Entry 6O7W (electron microscopy, 7.00 A resolution (low resolution: residue-level contacts below are approximate; hydrogen-bond / salt-bridge calls are withheld)); this record covers chains H and G of the 31 polymer chains in the assembly.

Chain H:
Molecule: V-type proton ATPase subunit G
Source organism: Saccharomyces cerevisiae (strain ATCC 204508 / S288c)
UniProtKB: P48836 (VATG_YEAST); residue numbers follow UniProt; this construct covers 1-114
Chain sequence (114 residues; numbered 1 to 114; the number before each row is that of its first residue):
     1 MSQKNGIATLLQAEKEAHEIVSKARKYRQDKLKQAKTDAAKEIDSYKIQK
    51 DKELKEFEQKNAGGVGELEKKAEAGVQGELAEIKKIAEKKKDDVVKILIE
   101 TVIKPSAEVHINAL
Unresolved in the structure: 1, 107-114
UniProt features mapped onto this chain:
  - modified residue: Ser2 (N-acetylserine)

Chain G:
Molecule: V-type proton ATPase subunit E
Source organism: Saccharomyces cerevisiae (strain ATCC 204508 / S288c)
UniProtKB: P22203 (VATE_YEAST); numbering as in UniProt (aligned over 1-233)
Chain sequence (233 residues; row label = number of the first residue in the row):
     1 MSSAITALTPNQVNDELNKMQAFIRKEAEEKAKEIQLKADQEYEIEKTNI
    51 VRNETNNIDGNFKSKLKKAMLSQQITKSTIANKMRLKVLSAREQSLDGIF
   101 EETKEKLSGIANNRDEYKPILQSLIVEALLKLLEPKAIVKALERDVDLIE
   151 SMKDDIMREYGEKAQRAPLEEIVISNDYLNKDLVSGGVVVSNASDKIEIN
   201 NTLEERLKLLSEEALPAIRLELYGPSKTRKFFD
Unresolved in the structure: 1-7, 225-233

How chain H and chain G interact:
Pairs across the interface - 12 pairs, chain H then chain G:
  Ala17(H) with Ala28(G)
  Ile20(H) with Ala32(G)
  Ala24(H) with Ala32(G)
  Arg28(H) with Ala39(G)
  Lys31(H) with Ala39(G); Tyr43(G)
  Ala35(H) with Tyr43(G); Glu46(G); Lys47(G)
  Ala39(H) with Lys47(G); Ile50(G)
  Ala87(H) with Ser95(G)
Other interface residues (no listed pair), chain H (13 interface residues in all): Val21, Lys50, Leu80, Ile103, Pro105
Other interface residues (no listed pair), chain G (15 interface residues in all): Ile24, Ile35, Gln36, Phe62, Ala91, Ser123, Glu127

Overview:
The interface between chain H and chain G involves 13 residues on one side and 15 on the other.
Here chain H is V-type proton ATPase subunit G and chain G is V-type proton ATPase subunit E, both from
Saccharomyces cerevisiae (strain ATCC 204508 / S288c). Entry 6O7W (Saccharomyces cerevisiae V-ATPase Stv1-V1VO
State 2) was determined by electron microscopy, deposited together with 6O7T, 6O7U, 6O7V and 6O7X.
